PDB entry 9E2I | electron microscopy, 3.18 A resolution | chains C and E of the 6 polymer chains in the assembly

[Chain C (and E)]
Name: Variediene synthase
Organism: Aspergillus stellatus
Notes: EC 4.2.3.218, 4.2.3.219, 2.5.1.29, 2.5.1.81; chain E of this document is another copy of the same molecule, construct and numbering; everything in this record applies to it too
Reference sequence: A0A0P0ZD79 (EVVS_EMEVA); residues 21-725 here correspond to UniProt positions 1-705 (UniProt number = residue number - 20)
Sequence (725 residues; each row starts with the number of its first residue):
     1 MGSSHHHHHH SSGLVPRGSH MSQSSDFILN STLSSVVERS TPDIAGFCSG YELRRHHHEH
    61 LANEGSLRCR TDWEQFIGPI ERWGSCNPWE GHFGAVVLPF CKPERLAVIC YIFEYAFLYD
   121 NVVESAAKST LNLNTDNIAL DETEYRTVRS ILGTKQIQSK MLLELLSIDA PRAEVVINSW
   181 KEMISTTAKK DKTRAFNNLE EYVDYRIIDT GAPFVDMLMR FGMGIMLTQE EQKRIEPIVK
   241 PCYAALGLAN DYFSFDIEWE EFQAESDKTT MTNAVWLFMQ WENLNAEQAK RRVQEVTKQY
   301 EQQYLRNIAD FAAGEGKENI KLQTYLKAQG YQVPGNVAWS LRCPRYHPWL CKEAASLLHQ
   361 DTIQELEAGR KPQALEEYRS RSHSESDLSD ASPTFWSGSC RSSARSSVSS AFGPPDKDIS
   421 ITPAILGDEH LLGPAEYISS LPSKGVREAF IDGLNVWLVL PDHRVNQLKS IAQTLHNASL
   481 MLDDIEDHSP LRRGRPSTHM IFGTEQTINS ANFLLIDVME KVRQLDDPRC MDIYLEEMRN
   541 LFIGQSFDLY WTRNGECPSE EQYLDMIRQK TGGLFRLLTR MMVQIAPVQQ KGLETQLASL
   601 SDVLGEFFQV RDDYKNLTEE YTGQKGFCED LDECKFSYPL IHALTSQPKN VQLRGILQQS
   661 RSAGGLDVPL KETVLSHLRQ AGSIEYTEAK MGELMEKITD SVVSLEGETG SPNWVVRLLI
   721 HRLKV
Disordered / not traced: 1-26, 36-42, 51-55, 122-139, 186-204, 363-425, 619-631, 725 (chain E: 1-26, 36-40, 51-52, 122-144, 189-201, 361-426, 725)
Sequence notes: initiating methionine (1); expression tag (2-20)
Curated features (UniProtKB/Swiss-Prot):
  - motif: D120 to E124 (DDXXD 1), N250 to E258 (NSE/DTE), D483 to D487 (DDXXD 2)
  - binding site (Mg(2+)): D120, D483, D487
  - binding site (substrate): D120, R206 to D209, N250, S254 to E258, R345, Y346
  - binding site (isopentenyl diphosphate): K444, R447, H476, R493
  - binding site (dimethylallyl diphosphate): R492, K570, T571, Q609, N616, K625, K635

[Interface between chain C and chain E]
Pairs across the interface (12):
  V651(C) - E429(E)
  V651(C) - H430(E)
  V651(C) - F502(E)  hydrophobic
  Q652(C) - Y437(E)
  Q652(C) - I501(E)
  G655(C) - I501(E)
  I656(C) - I501(E)  hydrophobic
  Q659(C) - M500(E)
  P669(C) - L491(E)  hydrophobic
  P669(C) - P496(E)
  L670(C) - M500(E)
  T673(C) - P496(E)
Also at the interface, not in a pair above, chain C (9 interface residues in all): K649

[In short]
9 residues of chain C and 8 residues of chain E are in contact. UniProt lists 3 Mg2+-binding residues, 13
substrate-binding residues, 4 isopentenyl diphosphate-binding residues and 7 dimethylallyl diphosphate-binding
residues on chain C.
Chain C and chain E are both Variediene synthase (Aspergillus stellatus); the structure, Variediene synthase
with six cyclases, was determined by electron microscopy together with 9E2H, 9E2J, 9E2K, 9E2L and 9E2M from
the same study.
